4NO0 - chains A and B of the 4 polymer chains in the assembly; structure by X-ray diffraction, 2.70 A resolution.

[Chain A]
Name: HLA class I histocompatibility antigen, A-2 alpha chain
Source organism: Homo sapiens
Notes: fragment: extracellular domain
Reference sequence: P01892 (1A02_HUMAN); residues 1-276 here correspond to UniProt positions 25-300 (UniProt number = residue number + 24)
Sequence (276 residues; numbered 1 to 276; the number before each row is that of its first residue):
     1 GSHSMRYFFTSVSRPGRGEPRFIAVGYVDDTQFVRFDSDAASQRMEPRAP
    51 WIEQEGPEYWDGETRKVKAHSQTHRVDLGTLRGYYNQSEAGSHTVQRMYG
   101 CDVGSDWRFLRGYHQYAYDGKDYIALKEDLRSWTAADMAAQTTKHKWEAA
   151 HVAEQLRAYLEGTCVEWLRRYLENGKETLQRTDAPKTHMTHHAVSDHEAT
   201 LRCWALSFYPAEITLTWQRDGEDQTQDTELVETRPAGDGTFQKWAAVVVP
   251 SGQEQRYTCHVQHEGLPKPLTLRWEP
Disulfides: Cys101-Cys164, Cys203-Cys259

[Chain B]
Name: Beta-2-microglobulin
Source organism: Homo sapiens
Reference sequence: P61769 (B2MG_HUMAN); residues 1-99 here correspond to UniProt positions 21-119 (UniProt number = residue number + 20)
Sequence (99 residues; numbered 1 to 99; the number before each row is that of its first residue):
     1 IQRTPKIQVYSRHPAENGKSNFLNCYVSGFHPSDIEVDLLKNGERIEKVE
    51 HSDLSFSKDWSFYLLYYTEFTPTEKDEYACRVNHVTLSQPKIVKWDRDM
Curated features (UniProtKB/Swiss-Prot):
  - modified residue: Gln2 (Pyrrolidone carboxylic acid)
  - glycosylation: Ile1 (N-linked (Glc) (glycation) isoleucine), Lys19 (N-linked (Glc) (glycation) lysine), Lys41 (N-linked (Glc) (glycation) lysine), Lys48 (N-linked (Glc) (glycation) lysine), Lys58 (N-linked (Glc) (glycation) lysine), Lys91 (N-linked (Glc) (glycation) lysine), Lys94 (N-linked (Glc) (glycation) lysine)
Disulfides: Cys25-Cys80

[Chain A / chain B interface]
Pairs across the interface (53):
  Phe8(A) - Ser55(B)
  Phe8(A) - Phe56(B)
  Phe9(A) - Phe56(B)
  Thr10(A) - Leu54(B)
  Thr10(A) - Phe56(B)
  Thr10(A) - Phe62(B)
  Val12(A) - Ser33(B)
  Ile23(A) - Leu54(B)  hydrophobic
  Val25(A) - Leu54(B)
  Tyr27(A) - Ser55(B)
  Tyr27(A) - Tyr63(B)
  Gln32(A) - Asp53(B)  hydrogen bond
  Arg35(A) - Asp53(B)  salt bridge
  Arg48(A) - Asp53(B)  salt bridge
  Gln96(A) - His31(B)  hydrogen bond
  Gln96(A) - Phe56(B)
  Gln96(A) - Trp60(B)  hydrogen bond (side chain-backbone)
  Gln96(A) - Phe62(B)
  Arg97(A) - Phe56(B)
  Gln115(A) - Trp60(B)
  Tyr116(A) - Trp60(B)
  Ala117(A) - Trp60(B)  hydrophobic
  Asp119(A) - His31(B)
  Gly120(A) - His31(B)
  Gly120(A) - Trp60(B)
  Lys121(A) - Ile1(B)
  Asp122(A) - Trp60(B)  hydrogen bond
  His192(A) - Asp98(B)  salt bridge
  Arg202(A) - Asp98(B)  hydrogen bond (side chain-backbone)
  Arg202(A) - Met99(B)  hydrogen bond (side chain-backbone)
  Trp204(A) - Asp98(B)
  Trp204(A) - Met99(B)  hydrophobic
  Val231(A) - Gln8(B)
  Glu232(A) - Lys6(B)  salt bridge
  Glu232(A) - Gln8(B)  hydrogen bond (backbone-side chain)
  Glu232(A) - Tyr26(B)  hydrogen bond
  Glu232(A) - Ser28(B)  hydrogen bond
  Arg234(A) - Gln8(B)  hydrogen bond
  Arg234(A) - Tyr10(B)
  Arg234(A) - Met99(B)  hydrogen bond
  Pro235(A) - Tyr10(B)  hydrogen bond (backbone-side chain)
  Pro235(A) - Asn24(B)  hydrogen bond (backbone-side chain)
  Pro235(A) - Tyr26(B)
  Pro235(A) - Leu65(B)  hydrophobic
  Ala236(A) - Arg12(B)  hydrogen bond (backbone-side chain)
  Ala236(A) - Asn24(B)  hydrogen bond (backbone-side chain)
  Gly237(A) - Arg12(B)  hydrogen bond (backbone-side chain)
  Asp238(A) - Arg12(B)  salt bridge
  Asp238(A) - His13(B)  salt bridge
  Gln242(A) - Tyr10(B)
  Gln242(A) - Ser11(B)  hydrogen bond (side chain-backbone)
  Gln242(A) - Arg12(B)
  Trp244(A) - Met99(B)
Interface residues without a listed pair, chain A (34 interface residues in all): Thr94, Met98, Thr233
Interface residues without a listed pair, chain B (25 interface residues in all): Ser52, Asp59, Arg97

[Overview]
Chain A and chain B form an interface of 34 and 25 residues respectively, with 17 hydrogen bonds and 6 salt
bridges. Among the polar pairs are Arg35(A)-Asp53(B), Arg48(A)-Asp53(B) and His192(A)-Asp98(B).
Here chain A is HLA class I histocompatibility antigen, A-2 alpha chain and chain B is Beta-2-microglobulin,
both from Homo sapiens. Entry 4NO0 (Crystal structure of non-phosphorylated form of RQA_V phosphopeptide bound
to HLA-A2 in complex with LILRB1) was determined by X-ray diffraction, deposited together with 4NO3, 4NO5,
4NNX, 4NNY and 4NO2.
